5A43 - chains A and B of the 4 polymer chains in the assembly; structure by X-ray diffraction, 2.58 A resolution.

== Chain A (and B) ==
Protein: Putative fluoride ion transporter crcb
Source organism: Escherichia coli S88
Notes: chain B of this document is another copy of the same molecule, construct and numbering; everything in this record applies to it too
Reference sequence: B7LI20 (B7LI20_ECO45); residues 1-126 here = UniProt positions 1-126
Amino-acid sequence (126 residues; numbered 1 to 126; the number before each row is that of its first residue):
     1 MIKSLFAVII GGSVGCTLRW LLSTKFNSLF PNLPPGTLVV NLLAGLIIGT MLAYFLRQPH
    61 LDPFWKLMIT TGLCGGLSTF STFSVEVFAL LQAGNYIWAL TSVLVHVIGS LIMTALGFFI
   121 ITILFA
Not modelled in the structure: 1, 126 (chain B: fully traced)
Modified residues: Mse-1 (selenomethionine); Mse-51, Mse-68, Mse-113 (selenomethionine; parent Met)
Ion coordination: Na+: Gly-75, Ser-78 (shared with Gly-75(B), Ser-78(B) of chain B)
Swiss-Prot annotation at these positions:
  - binding site (fluoride): Asn-41, Ser-110
  - binding site (Na(+)): Gly-75, Ser-78
Reported in the primary citation:
  - binding site for fluoride ion: Asn-41

== Interface between chain A and chain B ==
Residue-residue contacts (76):
  Ile-2(A) / Trp-20(B)  hydrophobic
  Ser-4(A) / Trp-20(B)
  Leu-5(A) / Thr-17(B)
  Leu-5(A) / Trp-20(B)  hydrophobic
  Val-8(A) / Cys-16(B)
  Val-8(A) / Thr-17(B)
  Val-8(A) / Trp-20(B)  hydrophobic
  Ile-9(A) / Thr-17(B)
  Gly-12(A) / Cys-16(B)
  Cys-16(A) / Val-8(B)
  Cys-16(A) / Gly-12(B)
  Cys-16(A) / Gly-76(B)
  Thr-17(A) / Leu-5(B)
  Arg-19(A) / Thr-71(B)  hydrogen bond (side chain-backbone)
  Arg-19(A) / Gly-75(B)  hydrogen bond (side chain-backbone)
  Arg-19(A) / Gly-76(B)
  Trp-20(A) / Ser-4(B)
  Trp-20(A) / Leu-5(B)
  Trp-20(A) / Val-8(B)  hydrophobic
  Trp-20(A) / Leu-67(B)
  Trp-20(A) / Thr-71(B)
  Asn-41(A) / Phe-80(B)
  Ala-44(A) / Ser-81(B)
  Ile-48(A) / Val-85(B)  hydrophobic
  Leu-52(A) / Phe-88(B)  hydrophobic
  Leu-67(A) / Trp-20(B)
  Thr-71(A) / Arg-19(B)  hydrogen bond (backbone-side chain)
  Cys-74(A) / Ser-81(B)  hydrogen bond (backbone-side chain)
  Gly-75(A) / Arg-19(B)  hydrogen bond (backbone-side chain)
  Gly-75(A) / Ser-78(B)
  Gly-76(A) / Cys-16(B)
  Ser-78(A) / Gly-75(B)
  Ser-78(A) / Thr-79(B)  hydrogen bond
  Ser-78(A) / Phe-80(B)  hydrogen bond (side chain-backbone)
  Ser-78(A) / Ser-81(B)  hydrogen bond (side chain-backbone)
  Thr-79(A) / Gly-75(B)
  Thr-79(A) / Ser-78(B)
  Thr-79(A) / Phe-80(B)
  Phe-80(A) / Asn-41(B)
  Phe-80(A) / Ser-78(B)  hydrogen bond (backbone-side chain)
  Phe-80(A) / Thr-79(B)
  Phe-80(A) / Phe-80(B)  hydrophobic
  Phe-80(A) / Phe-83(B)  hydrophobic
  Phe-80(A) / His-106(B)
  Phe-80(A) / Ser-110(B)
  Ser-81(A) / Ala-44(B)
  Ser-81(A) / Ile-48(B)
  Ser-81(A) / Cys-74(B)  hydrogen bond (side chain-backbone)
  Ser-81(A) / Gly-75(B)
  Ser-81(A) / Ser-78(B)  hydrogen bond (backbone-side chain)
  Phe-83(A) / Phe-80(B)  hydrophobic
  Ser-84(A) / Ser-110(B)
  Ser-84(A) / Leu-111(B)
  Ser-84(A) / Thr-114(B)  hydrogen bond
  Val-85(A) / Ile-48(B)  hydrophobic
  Val-85(A) / Leu-52(B)  hydrophobic
  Val-87(A) / Leu-111(B)  hydrophobic
  Phe-88(A) / Leu-52(B)  hydrophobic
  Phe-88(A) / Thr-114(B)
  Phe-88(A) / Ala-115(B)  hydrophobic
  Phe-88(A) / Phe-118(B)  hydrophobic
  Gln-92(A) / Phe-118(B)
  Gln-92(A) / Phe-119(B)
  His-106(A) / Phe-80(B)
  Val-107(A) / Phe-80(B)
  Ser-110(A) / Phe-80(B)
  Ser-110(A) / Ser-84(B)  hydrogen bond
  Leu-111(A) / Ser-84(B)
  Leu-111(A) / Val-87(B)  hydrophobic
  Thr-114(A) / Ser-84(B)  hydrogen bond
  Thr-114(A) / Val-85(B)
  Thr-114(A) / Phe-88(B)
  Ala-115(A) / Phe-88(B)  hydrophobic
  Phe-118(A) / Phe-88(B)  hydrophobic
  Phe-118(A) / Gln-92(B)
  Phe-119(A) / Gln-92(B)
Other interface residues (no listed pair), chain A (42 interface residues in all): Ser-13, Gly-45, Gly-72, Leu-91, Val-103
Other interface residues (no listed pair), chain B (40 interface residues in all): Mse-1, Ile-9, Ser-13, Gly-45, Val-103, Val-107

== Summary ==
The interface between chain A and chain B involves 42 residues on one side and 40 on the other, with 14
hydrogen bonds. Among the polar pairs are Arg-19(A)/Thr-71(B), Arg-19(A)/Gly-75(B) and Cys-74(A)/Ser-81(B).
From the paper: a binding site for fluoride ion at Asn-41(A).
Chain A and chain B are both Putative fluoride ion transporter crcb (Escherichia coli S88); the structure,
Crystal structure of a dual topology fluoride ion channel, was determined by X-ray diffraction, deposited
together with 5NKQ and 5A40.
